PDB entry 8H58 | X-ray diffraction, 2.64 A resolution | chains A and C of the 4 polymer chains in the assembly

# Chain A (and C)
Protein: HTH-type transcriptional regulator YhaJ
Organism: Escherichia coli K-12
Notes: chain C of this document is another copy of the same molecule, construct and numbering; everything in this record applies to it too
Reference sequence: P67661 (YHAJ_ECO57); numbering as in UniProt (aligned over 96-298)
Chain sequence (207 residues; numbered 92 to 298; the number before each row is that of its first residue):
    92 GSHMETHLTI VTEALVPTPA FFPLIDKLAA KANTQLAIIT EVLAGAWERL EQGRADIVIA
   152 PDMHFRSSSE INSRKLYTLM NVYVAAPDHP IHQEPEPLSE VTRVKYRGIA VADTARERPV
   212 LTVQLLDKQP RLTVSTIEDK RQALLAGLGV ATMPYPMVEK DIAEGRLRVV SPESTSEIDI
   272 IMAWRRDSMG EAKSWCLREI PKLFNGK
Not modelled in the structure: 92-96
Differences from the reference sequence: expression tag (92-95)
Ion coordination: Na+ site 1: T109, T131 (shared with 1 residue of chain B); Na+ site 2: D230 (shared with 1 residue of chain B)
Reported in the primary citation:
  - self-association interface (contacts with another copy of this molecule): L223
  - mutagenesis - E104A, L223N, K231A: decreased signaling

# Chain A / chain C interface
Contacting residue pairs (31):
  L134(A) - R209(C)
  A135(A) - R209(C)
  W138(A) - R209(C)
  E139(A) - E208(C)
  D153(A) - R157(C)
  D153(A) - S158(C)
  M154(A) - F156(C)
  M154(A) - R157(C)
  M154(A) - S158(C)
  M154(A) - R209(C)  hydrogen bond
  H155(A) - F156(C)
  H155(A) - S158(C)  hydrogen bond
  H155(A) - S159(C)
  H155(A) - R207(C)
  H155(A) - R209(C)
  F156(A) - M154(C)  hydrophobic
  F156(A) - F156(C)
  F156(A) - R209(C)
  F156(A) - P210(C)  hydrophobic
  R157(A) - F156(C)
  S158(A) - D153(C)
  S159(A) - D153(C)  hydrogen bond
  S159(A) - M154(C)
  S159(A) - H155(C)
  S159(A) - F156(C)
  D204(A) - R207(C)
  L212(A) - E139(C)
  L212(A) - T205(C)
  L212(A) - A206(C)  hydrophobic
  L212(A) - R207(C)
  T213(A) - E142(C)
Other interface residues (no listed pair), chain A (16 interface residues in all): Q143, P210
Other interface residues (no listed pair), chain C (18 interface residues in all): W138, V211, L212

# Overview
Chain A and chain C form an interface of 16 and 18 residues respectively, with 3 hydrogen bonds. Polar pairs
include M154(A)-R209(C), H155(A)-S158(C) and S159(A)-D153(C). T109(A) and T131(A) coordinate Na+ site 1. From
the paper: E104A, L223N and K231A of chain A reduce signaling; a self-association interface involving L223(A).
Chain A and chain C are both HTH-type transcriptional regulator YhaJ (Escherichia coli K-12); the structure,
Crystal structure of YhaJ effector binding domain, was determined by X-ray diffraction.
